7DFT - chains C and D of the 7 polymer chains in the assembly; structure by X-ray diffraction, 1.80 A resolution.

# Chain C (and D)
Name: ATP-dependent Clp protease proteolytic subunit
From: Xanthomonas oryzae
Notes: EC 3.4.21.92; chain D of this document is another copy of the same molecule, construct and numbering; everything in this record applies to it too
Reference sequence: A0A0M1K022 (A0A0M1K022_9XANT); residue numbers follow UniProt; this construct covers 1-208
Sequence (208 residues; row label = number of the first residue in the row):
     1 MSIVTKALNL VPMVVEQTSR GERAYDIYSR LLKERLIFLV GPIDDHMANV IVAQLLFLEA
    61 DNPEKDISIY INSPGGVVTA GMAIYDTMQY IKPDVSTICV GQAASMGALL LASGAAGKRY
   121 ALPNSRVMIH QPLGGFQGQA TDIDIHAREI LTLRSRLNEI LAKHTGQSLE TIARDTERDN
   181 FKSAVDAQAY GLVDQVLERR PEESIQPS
Unresolved in the structure: 8-23, 199-208 (chain D: 1-9, 198-208)

# Interface between chain C and chain D
Contacting residue pairs (50; chain C residue first):
  Met-1(C) with Glu-22(D); Arg-23(D), hydrogen bond (backbone-side chain)
  Ser-2(C) with Ala-24(D)
  Ile-3(C) with Ala-24(D), hydrogen bond (backbone-backbone); Tyr-25(D); Asp-26(D), hydrogen bond (backbone-backbone); Ser-29(D), hydrogen bond (backbone-side chain)
  Val-4(C) with Asp-26(D); Ser-29(D)
  Thr-5(C) with Asp-26(D); Ser-29(D), hydrogen bond (backbone-side chain); Val-50(D); Gln-54(D)
  Lys-6(C) with His-46(D); Val-50(D)
  Ile-27(C) with Ala-53(D), hydrophobic; Gln-54(D); Phe-57(D), hydrophobic
  Tyr-28(C) with Asn-49(D); Val-50(D), hydrogen bond (side chain-backbone); Ala-53(D), hydrophobic
  Arg-30(C) with Phe-57(D)
  Leu-31(C) with Ala-53(D); Phe-57(D), hydrophobic
  Glu-34(C) with Ala-60(D)
  Val-40(C) with Asn-49(D)
  Tyr-70(C) with Leu-56(D)
  Asn-72(C) with Asp-45(D); Asn-49(D)
  Pro-74(C) with Ala-140(D), hydrophobic; Ile-143(D), hydrophobic
  Val-100(C) with Ala-83(D), hydrophobic
  Gly-101(C) with Thr-79(D); Ala-83(D)
  Leu-122(C) with Asp-86(D)
  Pro-123(C) with Asp-86(D)
  Asn-124(C) with Tyr-85(D); Asp-86(D), hydrogen bond (backbone-side chain); Arg-156(D), hydrogen bond
  Ser-125(C) with Asp-86(D)
  Arg-126(C) with Thr-79(D); Ile-145(D); Glu-149(D), salt bridge; Leu-153(D)
  Pro-132(C) with Asp-142(D)
  Gly-134(C) with Asp-142(D)
  Asp-179(C) with His-146(D), salt bridge
  Asn-180(C) with His-146(D)
  Phe-181(C) with Ile-145(D), hydrophobic
  Leu-197(C) with Tyr-90(D)
Interface residues without a listed pair, chain C (33 interface residues in all): Leu-36, Phe-38, Gln-102, Ala-104, Gly-135
Interface residues without a listed pair, chain D (34 interface residues in all): Tyr-28, Leu-32, Val-52, Met-82, Thr-87, Asp-144

# Summary
The interface between chain C and chain D involves 33 residues on one side and 34 on the other; the contacts
include 8 hydrogen bonds and 2 salt bridges. Among the polar pairs are Arg-126(C)/Glu-149(D),
Asp-179(C)/His-146(D) and Met-1(C)/Arg-23(D).
Chain C and chain D are both ATP-dependent Clp protease proteolytic subunit (Xanthomonas oryzae); the
structure, Crystal structure of Xanthomonas oryzae ClpP, was determined by X-ray diffraction (same publication
as 7DFU).
